PDB entry 6VYF | electron microscopy, 3.30 A resolution | chains A and C of the 4 polymer chains in the assembly

# Chain A (and C)
Name: Phosphotransferase
Organism: Plasmodium vivax
Notes: EC 2.7.1.-; chain C of this document is another copy of the same molecule, construct and numbering; everything in this record applies to it too
UniProtKB: A0A1G4HFC9 (A0A1G4HFC9_PLAVI); numbering as in UniProt (aligned over 1-493)
Sequence (505 residues; numbered -11 to 493; the number before each row is that of its first residue; numbers below 1 keep their minus sign (Met-11 is residue -11)):
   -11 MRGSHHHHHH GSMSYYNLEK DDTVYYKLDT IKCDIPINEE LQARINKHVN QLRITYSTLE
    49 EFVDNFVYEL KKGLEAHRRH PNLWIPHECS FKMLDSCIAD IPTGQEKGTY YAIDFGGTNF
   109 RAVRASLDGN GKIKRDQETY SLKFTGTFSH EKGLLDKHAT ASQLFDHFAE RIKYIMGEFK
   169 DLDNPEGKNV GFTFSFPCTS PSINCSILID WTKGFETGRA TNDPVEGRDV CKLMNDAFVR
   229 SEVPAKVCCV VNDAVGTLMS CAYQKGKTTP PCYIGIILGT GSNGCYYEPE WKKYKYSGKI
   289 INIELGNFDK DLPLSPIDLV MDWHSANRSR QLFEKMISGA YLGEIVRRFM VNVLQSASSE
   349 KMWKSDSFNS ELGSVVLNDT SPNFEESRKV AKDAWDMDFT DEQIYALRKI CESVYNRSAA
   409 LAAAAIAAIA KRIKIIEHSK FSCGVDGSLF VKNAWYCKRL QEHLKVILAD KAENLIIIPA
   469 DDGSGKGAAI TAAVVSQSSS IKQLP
Disordered / not traced: -11 to 16, 131-151, 171-175, 200-212, 488-493
Construct notes: expression tag (-11 to 0)
From the paper describing this entry:
  - self-association interface (contacts with another copy of this molecule); pairs are residue here / residue on that copy: Asn53-Lys60 (hydrogen bond), Tyr56-Tyr56, Ser344-Trp351 (hydrogen bond), Tyr44, Asn70, Leu71, Trp72, Ile73, Pro74, Ile195, Ile197, Pro304, Pro304, Leu307, Val308, Trp311, Val339, Trp351

# Interface between chain A and chain C
Contacting residue pairs - 12 pairs, chain A then chain C:
  Asn70(A) with Asp198(C)
  Ile73(A) with Pro74(C), hydrophobic
  Pro74(A) with Ile73(C), hydrophobic
  Asn192(A) with Arg216(C)
  Asp198(A) with Asn70(C)
  Arg216(A) with Asn192(C); Asp217(C), salt bridge; Cys219(C); Lys220(C)
  Asp217(A) with Arg216(C), salt bridge
  Cys219(A) with Arg216(C)
  Lys220(A) with Arg216(C)
Other interface residues (no listed pair), chain A (15 interface residues in all): Leu71, Trp72, His75, Cys193, Ile195, Ile197
Other interface residues (no listed pair), chain C (15 interface residues in all): Leu71, Trp72, His75, Cys193, Ile195, Ile197

# Summary
Chain A and chain C each contribute 15 residues to their interface, with 2 salt bridges. The salt-bridged pair
is Arg216(A)-Asp217(C). The paper reports a self-association interface involving Tyr44(A), Asn53(A) and
Tyr56(A) among others.
Both chains are Phosphotransferase (Plasmodium vivax). Entry 6VYF (Cryo-EM structure of Plasmodium vivax
hexokinase (Open state)) was determined by electron microscopy together with 6VYG from the same study.
